PDB entry 6G9B | X-ray diffraction, 2.26 A resolution | chains A and B

# Chain A
Molecule: Envelope glycoprotein
Source organism: Zaire ebolavirus (strain Mayinga-76)
UniProtKB: Q05320 (VGP_EBOZM); the construct has insertions or renumbered stretches relative to UniProt, so the offset changes along the chain: 32-293 = UniProt 32-293; 305-310 = UniProt 306-311; 478-515 = UniProt 464-501
Sequence (330 residues; row label = number of the first residue in the row; note: 170 numbers in that range are skipped by the numbering (no residue carries them; nothing is unmodelled there); a row labelled like 293A-293L holds insertion residues (293A, then the next letters in order); X marks 7 residues of unknown identity (built as UNK)):
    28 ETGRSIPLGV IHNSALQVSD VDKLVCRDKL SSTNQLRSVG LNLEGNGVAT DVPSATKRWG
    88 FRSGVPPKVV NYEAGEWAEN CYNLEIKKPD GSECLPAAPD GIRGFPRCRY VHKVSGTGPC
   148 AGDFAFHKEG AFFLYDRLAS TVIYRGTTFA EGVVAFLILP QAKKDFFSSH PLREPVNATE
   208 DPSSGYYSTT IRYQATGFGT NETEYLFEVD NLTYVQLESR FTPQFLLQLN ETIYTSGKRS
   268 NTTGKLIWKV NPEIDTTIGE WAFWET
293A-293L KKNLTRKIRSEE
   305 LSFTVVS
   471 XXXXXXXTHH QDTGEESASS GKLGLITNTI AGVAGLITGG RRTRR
Unresolved in the structure: 28-30, 190-210, 285-287, 293A-293L, 478-515
Disulfides: Cys108-Cys135, Cys121-Cys147
Covalently attached groups: N-acetylglucosamine (NAG) linked to Asn228, Asn238, Asn257, Asn268
Construct notes: expression tag (28-31); engineered mutation Ala42 (Thr in Q05320); linker (311, 471-477)
Ligand contacts:
  - Depramine (IXX; 3-(5H-dibenzo[b,f]azepin-5-yl)-N,N-dimethylpropan-1-amine), molecule 1: Gly36, Ile38, Leu43, Val66, Leu184, Ile185, Leu186, Pro187
  - Depramine (IXX), molecule 2: Arg64, Ala101, Leu186
Curated features (UniProtKB/Swiss-Prot):
  - site: Leu57 (Involved in receptor recognition and/or post-binding events), Leu63 (Involved in receptor recognition and/or post-binding events), Arg64 (Involved in receptor recognition and/or post-binding events), Phe88 (Involved in receptor recognition and/or post-binding events), Lys95 (Involved in receptor recognition and/or post-binding events), Ile170 (Involved in receptor recognition and/or post-binding events), Arg515 (Cleavage)
  - glycosylation (N-linked (GlcNAc...) asparagine): Asn40, Asn204, Asn228, Asn238, Asn257, Asn268, Asn293C

# Chain B
Molecule: Envelope glycoprotein
Source organism: Zaire ebolavirus (strain Mayinga-76)
UniProtKB: Q05320 (VGP_EBOZM); residue numbers follow UniProt; this construct covers 502-632
Sequence (168 residues; row label = number of the first residue in the row):
   502 EAIVNAQPKC NPNLHYWTTQ DEGAAIGLAW IPYFGPAAEG IYIEGLMHNQ DGLICGLRQL
   562 ANETTQALQL FLRATTELRT FSILNRKAID FLLQRWGGTC HILGPDCCIE PADWTKNITD
   622 KIDQIIHDFV DGSGYIPEAP RDGQAYVRKD GEWVLLSTFL GTHHHHHH
Unresolved in the structure: 522-523, 632-669
Disulfides: Cys511-Cys556, Cys601-Cys608
Covalently attached groups: N-acetylglucosamine (NAG) linked to Asn563
Construct notes: engineered mutation Ala613 (His in Q05320); expression tag (633-669)
Ligand contacts:
  - Depramine (IXX; 3-(5H-dibenzo[b,f]azepin-5-yl)-N,N-dimethylpropan-1-amine), molecule 1: Leu515, Met548, Leu554, Ile555, Leu558
  - Depramine (IXX), molecule 2: Tyr517, Gln521, Ile544
Curated features (UniProtKB/Swiss-Prot):
  - region: Gly524 to Ala539 (Fusion peptide)
  - glycosylation (N-linked (GlcNAc...) asparagine): Asn563, Asn618
  - mutagenesis: Cys511 (C511G: Induces GP1 secretion. Complete loss of virus capability to enter into host cell), Gly528 (G528R: Reduced infectivity), Leu529 (L529A/R: Reduced infectivity), Ile532 (I532A: Reduced infectivity; I532R: Almost complete loss of infectivity. No effect on transport of GP to the cell surface and incorporation onto virions), Phe535 (F535A: Reduced infectivity; F535R: Almost complete loss of infectivity. No effect on transport of GP to the cell surface and incorporation onto virions), Gly536 (G536A: Almost complete loss of infectivity. No effect on transport of GP to the cell surface and incorporation onto virions), Pro537 (P537R: Almost complete loss of infectivity. No effect on transport of GP to the cell surface and incorporation onto virions), Cys556 (C556S: Induces GP1 secretion. Complete loss of virus capability to enter into host cell), Asn563 (N563D: Reduced levels of expression of GP, GP1 and GP2. 20% loss of virus capability to enter into host cell), Cys601 (C601S: Induces GP1 secretion. Complete loss of virus capability to enter into host cell), Cys608 (C608G: Induces GP1 secretion. Complete loss of virus capability to enter into host cell), Cys609 (C609G: Induces GP1 secretion. Complete loss of virus capability to enter into host cell), 2 further mutagenesis entries in UniProt

# Chain A / chain B interface
Inter-chain disulfides: Cys53(A)-Cys609(B)
Pairs across the interface (114; chain A residue first):
  Arg31(A) with Gln567(B); Ala568(B)
  Ser32(A) with Ala568(B); Lys588(B)
  Ile33(A) with Ala568(B), hydrophobic; Phe572(B), hydrophobic; Lys588(B), hydrogen bond (backbone-side chain)
  Pro34(A) with Thr565(B); Ala568(B)
  Gly36(A) with Leu561(B)
  Ile38(A) with Leu554(B), hydrophobic
  Ser41(A) with Asp552(B)
  Leu43(A) with Ile504(B); Leu554(B); Gly557(B); Leu558(B)
  Gln44(A) with Glu502(B); Ala503(B)
  Val45(A) with Glu502(B), hydrogen bond (backbone-backbone); Ile504(B), hydrophobic
  Asp47(A) with Lys588(B), salt bridge
  Val48(A) with Lys588(B); Asp591(B); Phe592(B), hydrophobic; Gln595(B)
  Asp49(A) with Gln595(B)
  Leu51(A) with Phe592(B), hydrophobic
  Val52(A) with Arg596(B), hydrogen bond (backbone-side chain)
  Cys53(A) with Arg596(B); Cys608(B); Cys609(B), disulfide
  Asp55(A) with Arg596(B), hydrogen bond (backbone-side chain)
  Leu57(A) with Phe592(B), hydrophobic
  Leu63(A) with Leu585(B); Ala589(B), hydrophobic
  Arg64(A) with Leu585(B)
  Ser65(A) with Leu585(B)
  Leu68(A) with Leu515(B), hydrophobic; Leu558(B), hydrophobic; Ala562(B), hydrophobic
  Gly72(A) with Lys510(B); Cys511(B); Asn512(B), hydrogen bond (backbone-backbone); Arg559(B)
  Asn73(A) with Gln508(B); Pro509(B); Lys510(B), hydrogen bond (backbone-backbone); Arg559(B)
  Gly74(A) with Lys510(B)
  Lys95(A) with Leu573(B), hydrogen bond (side chain-backbone); Arg574(B); Thr576(B), hydrogen bond (side chain-backbone); Glu578(B)
  Val96(A) with Leu579(B), hydrogen bond (backbone-backbone); Arg580(B); Thr581(B), hydrogen bond (backbone-backbone)
  Val97(A) with Thr581(B); Ile584(B), hydrophobic
  Asn98(A) with Thr581(B), hydrogen bond (backbone-backbone); Phe582(B)
  Tyr99(A) with Trp518(B)
  Glu100(A) with Thr519(B), hydrogen bond (backbone-side chain); Leu585(B)
  Ala101(A) with Trp518(B); Thr519(B)
  Gly102(A) with Tyr517(B); Trp518(B), hydrogen bond (backbone-backbone)
  Glu103(A) with Asn512(B); Leu515(B); His516(B); Trp518(B), hydrogen bond (backbone-side chain); Arg559(B), salt bridge
  Trp104(A) with His516(B), hydrogen bond (backbone-backbone); Tyr517(B), hydrogen bond (side chain-backbone); Trp518(B); Glu545(B)
  Pro126(A) with Arg580(B)
  Asp127(A) with Arg580(B), hydrogen bond (backbone-side chain)
  Phe132(A) with Trp518(B)
  Pro133(A) with Trp518(B); Tyr543(B)
  Arg134(A) with Trp518(B); Tyr543(B)
  Gly157(A) with Thr566(B); Gln570(B), hydrogen bond (backbone-side chain)
  Ala158(A) with Gln570(B)
  Phe159(A) with Thr566(B); Leu569(B), hydrophobic; Gln570(B); Leu573(B), hydrophobic
  Asp163(A) with Tyr543(B), hydrogen bond
  Arg164(A) with Trp518(B); Thr520(B); Ile542(B); Tyr543(B)
  Leu165(A) with Phe582(B), hydrophobic
  Thr168(A) with Gln570(B)
  Val180(A) with Ala562(B), hydrophobic; Asn563(B); Thr566(B)
  Val181(A) with Ala562(B); Thr565(B)
  Ala182(A) with Leu558(B), hydrophobic; Ala562(B), hydrophobic
  Phe183(A) with Thr565(B); Ile584(B), hydrophobic; Leu585(B), hydrophobic
  Leu184(A) with Leu558(B), hydrophobic; Leu561(B), hydrophobic
  Ser211(A) with Glu545(B), hydrogen bond
  Trp291(A) with Cys511(B); Asn512(B); Pro513(B)
  Glu292(A) with Lys510(B), salt bridge
Also at the interface, not in a pair above, chain A (66 interface residues in all): Leu35, Ala42, Thr60, Val66, Asn69, Gly128, Ile129, Arg130, Gly212, Ala289, Phe290
Also at the interface, not in a pair above, chain B (57 interface residues in all): Asn514, Ala539, Glu540, Glu564, Leu571, Asn586

# Summary
Chain A and chain B form an interface of 66 and 57 residues respectively, with 1 disulfide bond, 20 hydrogen
bonds and 3 salt bridges. Among the polar pairs are Asp47(A)-Lys588(B), Glu103(A)-Arg559(B) and
Glu292(A)-Lys510(B). Depramine is bound between chain A and chain B.
Here chain A is Envelope glycoprotein and chain B is Envelope glycoprotein, both from Zaire ebolavirus (strain
Mayinga-76). Entry 6G9B (Crystal structure of Ebolavirus glycoprotein in complex with imipramine) was
determined by X-ray diffraction, deposited together with 6G95 and 6G9I.
